PDB entry 5MPD | electron microscopy, 4.10 A resolution (low resolution: residue-level contacts below are approximate; hydrogen-bond / salt-bridge calls are withheld) | chains P and O of the 13 polymer chains in the assembly

# Chain P
Protein: 26S proteasome regulatory subunit RPN5
Organism: Saccharomyces cerevisiae (strain ATCC 204508 / S288c)
Reference sequence: Q12250 (RPN5_YEAST); residues 1-445 here = UniProt positions 1-445
Sequence (445 residues; row label = number of the first residue in the row):
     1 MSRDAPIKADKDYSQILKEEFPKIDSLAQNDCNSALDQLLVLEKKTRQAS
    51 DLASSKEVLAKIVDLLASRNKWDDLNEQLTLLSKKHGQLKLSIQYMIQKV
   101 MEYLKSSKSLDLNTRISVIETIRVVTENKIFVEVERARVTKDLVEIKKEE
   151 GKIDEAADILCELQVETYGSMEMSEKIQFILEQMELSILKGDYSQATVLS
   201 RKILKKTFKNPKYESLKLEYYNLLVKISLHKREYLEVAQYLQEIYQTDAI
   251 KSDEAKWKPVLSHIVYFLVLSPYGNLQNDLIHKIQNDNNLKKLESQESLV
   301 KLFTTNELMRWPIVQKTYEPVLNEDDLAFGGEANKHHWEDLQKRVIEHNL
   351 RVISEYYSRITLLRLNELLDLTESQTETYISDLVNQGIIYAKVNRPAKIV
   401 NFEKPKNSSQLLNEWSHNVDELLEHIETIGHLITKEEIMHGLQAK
Disordered / not traced: 441-445
Swiss-Prot annotation at these positions:
  - modified residue: Ser2 (N-acetylserine)

# Chain O
Protein: 26S proteasome regulatory subunit RPN9
Organism: Saccharomyces cerevisiae (strain ATCC 204508 / S288c)
Reference sequence: Q04062 (RPN9_YEAST); numbering as in UniProt (aligned over 1-393)
Sequence (393 residues; numbered 1 to 393; the number before each row is that of its first residue):
     1 MFNNHEIDTILSTLRMEADPSLHPLFEQFEKFYEEKLWFQLSESLTKFFD
    51 DAKSTPLRLRLYDNFVSKFYDKINQLSVVKYLLASLKDSKDFDESLKYLD
   101 DLKAQFQELDSKKQRNNGSKDHGDGILLIDSEIARTYLLKNDLVKARDLL
   151 DDLEKTLDKKDSIPLRITNSFYSTNSQYFKFKNDFNSFYYTSLLYLSTLE
   201 PSTSITLAERQQLAYDLSISALLGDKIYNFGELLHHPIMETIVNDSNYDW
   251 LFQLLNALTVGDFDKFDSLIKVQISKIPILAQHESFLRQKICLMTLIETV
   301 FVKNIRMLSFEDISKATHLPKDNVEHLVMRAISLGLLKGSIDQVNELVTI
   351 SWVQPRIISGDQITKMKDRLVEWNDQVEKLGKKMEARGQSIWV
Disordered / not traced: 1-5

# Chain P / chain O interface
Residue-residue contacts (21; chain P residue first):
  Asn306(P) with Ser333(O)
  Glu307(P) with Arg330(O)
  Leu308(P) with Met329(O)
  Tyr356(P) with Met329(O); Ile332(O); Ser333(O); Ser340(O); Ile341(O)
  Tyr357(P) with Glu325(O); Ile341(O)
  Ser358(P) with Ser340(O); Ile341(O)
  Arg359(P) with Ile341(O); Asp342(O); Gln343(O); Val344(O)
  Ile360(P) with Gln343(O)
  Thr361(P) with Gln343(O)
  Arg364(P) with Asp322(O); Gln343(O)
  Ile399(P) with Val344(O)
Interface residues without a listed pair, chain P (13 interface residues in all): Asn288, Arg310
Interface residues without a listed pair, chain O (14 interface residues in all): Arg147, His326, Gly339

# Summary
13 residues of chain P and 14 residues of chain O are in contact.
Here chain P is 26S proteasome regulatory subunit RPN5 and chain O is 26S proteasome regulatory subunit RPN9,
both from Saccharomyces cerevisiae (strain ATCC 204508 / S288c). Entry 5MPD (26S proteasome in presence of ATP
(s1)) was determined by electron microscopy, deposited together with 5MP9, 5MPA, 5MPB, 5MPC and 5MPE.
